PDB entry 5CFA | X-ray diffraction, 1.45 A resolution | chains A and C

[Chain A]
Protein: Bone sialoprotein-binding protein
Source organism: Staphylococcus aureus
UniProtKB: Q14U76 (BBP_STAAU); residues 2-328 here correspond to UniProt positions 272-598 (UniProt number = residue number + 270)
Amino-acid sequence (331 residues; row label = number of the first residue in the row; numbers below 1 keep their minus sign (Gly-2 is residue -2)):
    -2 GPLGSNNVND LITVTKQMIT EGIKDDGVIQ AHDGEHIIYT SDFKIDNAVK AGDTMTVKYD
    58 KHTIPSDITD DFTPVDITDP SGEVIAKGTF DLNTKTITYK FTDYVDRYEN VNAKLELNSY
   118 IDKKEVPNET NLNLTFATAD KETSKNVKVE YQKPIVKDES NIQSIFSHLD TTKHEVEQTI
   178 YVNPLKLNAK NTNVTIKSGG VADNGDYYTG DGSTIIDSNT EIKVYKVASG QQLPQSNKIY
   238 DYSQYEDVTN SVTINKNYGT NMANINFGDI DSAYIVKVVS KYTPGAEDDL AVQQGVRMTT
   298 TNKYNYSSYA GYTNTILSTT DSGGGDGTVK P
Disordered / not traced: -2 to 2
Sequence notes: expression tag (-2 to 1)
Bound ions: Mg2+: Glu18, Lys21, Asp23, Val25, Glu32
What the authors report for this chain:
  - conformationally variable residues (loop rearrangement, order/disorder transition): Ala28 to Gly31, Asp68 to Gly85, Thr95 to Tyr117, Ser277 to Gln291, Ser315 to Pro328
  - contacts within the chain: Thr75-Gly320 (hydrogen bond), Asp103-Lys327 (hydrogen bond), Arg104-Lys327 (hydrogen bond), Tyr117-Ser315, Thr75-Gly322 (hydrogen bond)

[Chain C]
Protein: Peptide from Fibrinogen alpha chain
UniProtKB: P02671 (FIBA_HUMAN); residues 26-40 here correspond to UniProt positions 580-594 (UniProt number = residue number + 554)
Amino-acid sequence (15 residues; numbered 26 to 40; the number before each row is that of its first residue):
    26 SKQFTSSTSY NRGDS
Disordered / not traced: 36-40
Curated features (UniProtKB/Swiss-Prot):
  - cross-link: Lys27 (Isoglutamyl lysine isopeptide (Lys-Gln) (interchain with Q-?))

[Chain A / chain C interface]
Residue-residue contacts (50):
  His29(A) with Ser31(C); Ser32(C); Thr33(C), hydrogen bond (backbone-side chain)
  Asp30(A) with Ser32(C), hydrogen bond (backbone-side chain); Thr33(C); Tyr35(C), hydrogen bond
  Gly31(A) with Thr30(C); Ser31(C)
  Pro62(A) with Gln28(C)
  Ser63(A) with Gln28(C); Phe29(C), hydrogen bond (side chain-backbone)
  Asp64(A) with Phe29(C), hydrogen bond (backbone-backbone); Thr30(C), hydrogen bond; Ser31(C), hydrogen bond (side chain-backbone)
  Ile65(A) with Phe29(C), hydrogen bond (backbone-backbone); Thr30(C)
  Thr66(A) with Phe29(C)
  Phe69(A) with Gln28(C)
  Asn115(A) with Gln28(C)
  Tyr117(A) with Gln28(C); Phe29(C); Thr30(C)
  Gln149(A) with Thr33(C)
  Ile162(A) with Ser31(C)
  Phe163(A) with Ser31(C), hydrogen bond (backbone-side chain)
  Tyr205(A) with Ser34(C); Tyr35(C)
  Glu284(A) with Phe29(C)
  Asp285(A) with Lys27(C), salt bridge
  Gln290(A) with Ser34(C), hydrogen bond
  Tyr309(A) with Thr33(C)
  Thr310(A) with Thr33(C); Ser34(C), hydrogen bond (backbone-backbone)
  Asn311(A) with Ser31(C); Ser32(C), hydrogen bond (side chain-backbone)
  Thr312(A) with Ser31(C); Ser32(C), hydrogen bond (backbone-backbone); Thr33(C); Ser34(C), hydrogen bond
  Ile313(A) with Thr30(C)
  Leu314(A) with Phe29(C); Thr30(C), hydrogen bond (backbone-backbone); Ser32(C)
  Ser315(A) with Gln28(C); Phe29(C)
  Thr316(A) with Lys27(C); Gln28(C), hydrogen bond (backbone-backbone)
  Thr317(A) with Ser26(C); Lys27(C)
  Asp318(A) with Gln28(C), hydrogen bond
Interface residues without a listed pair, chain A (32 interface residues in all): Ala28, Asp68, Leu166, Leu287
From the paper, about this interface:
  - interface residues, chain A: His29(A), Asp30(A), Gly31(A), Asp64(A), Ile65(A), Phe163(A), Asp285(A), Leu287(A), Thr310(A), Asn311(A), Thr312(A), Leu314(A), Thr316(A), Asp318(A)

[Summary]
32 residues of chain A and 10 residues of chain C are in contact, with 17 hydrogen bonds and 1 salt bridge.
Polar pairs include Asp285(A)-Lys27(C), His29(A)-Thr33(C) and Asp30(A)-Ser32(C). The paper reports interface
residues His29(A), Asp30(A) and Gly31(A) among others; conformational variability at Ala28(A), Asp68(A) and
Thr95(A) among others.
Chain A is Bone sialoprotein-binding protein (Staphylococcus aureus) and chain C is Peptide from Fibrinogen
alpha chain; the structure, Crystal structures of Bbp from Staphylococcus aureus with peptide ligand, was
determined by X-ray diffraction together with 5CF3 from the same study.
